6MCR - chain A; structure by X-ray diffraction, 1.48 A resolution.

[Chain A]
Protein: Protease
Source organism: Human immunodeficiency virus 1
UniProtKB: Q8ULI2 (Q8ULI2_9HIV1); residue numbers follow UniProt; this construct covers 1-99
Amino-acid sequence (99 residues; numbered 1 to 99; the number before each row is that of its first residue):
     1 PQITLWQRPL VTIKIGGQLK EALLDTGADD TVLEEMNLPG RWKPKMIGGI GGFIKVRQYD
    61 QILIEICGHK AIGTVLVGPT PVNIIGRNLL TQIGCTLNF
Small-molecule neighbours: JDY ((3S,3aR,5R,7aS,8S)-hexahydro-4H-3,5-methanofuro[2,3-b]pyran-8-yl [(2S,3R)-4-[{[2-(cyclopropylamino)-1,3-benzothiazol-6-yl]sulfonyl}(2-methylpropyl)amino]-1-(3-fluorophenyl)-3-hydroxybutan-2-yl]carbamate): R8, L23, D25, G27, A28, D29, D30, V32, I47, G48, G49, I50, T80, P81, V82, I84
What the authors report for this chain:
  - binding site for JDY: D25, D29, D30, G49, P81

[Summary]
Bound to chain A: compound JDY. The paper reports a binding site for JDY at D25, D29 and D30 among others.
Chain A is Protease (Human immunodeficiency virus 1); the structure, X-ray crystal structure of wild type
HIV-1 protease in complex with GRL-001, was determined by X-ray diffraction, deposited together with 6MCS.
